4BGE - chains D and E of the 3 polymer chains in the assembly; structure by X-ray diffraction, 2.25 A resolution.

# Chain D (and E)
Molecule: Enoyl-[acyl-carrier-protein] reductase [NADH]
From: Mycobacterium tuberculosis (strain ATCC 25618 / H37Rv)
Notes: EC 1.3.1.9; chain E of this document is another copy of the same molecule, construct and numbering; everything in this record applies to it too
UniProt: P9WGR1 (INHA_MYCTU); residue numbers follow UniProt; this construct covers 1-269
Chain sequence (269 residues; each row starts with the number of its first residue):
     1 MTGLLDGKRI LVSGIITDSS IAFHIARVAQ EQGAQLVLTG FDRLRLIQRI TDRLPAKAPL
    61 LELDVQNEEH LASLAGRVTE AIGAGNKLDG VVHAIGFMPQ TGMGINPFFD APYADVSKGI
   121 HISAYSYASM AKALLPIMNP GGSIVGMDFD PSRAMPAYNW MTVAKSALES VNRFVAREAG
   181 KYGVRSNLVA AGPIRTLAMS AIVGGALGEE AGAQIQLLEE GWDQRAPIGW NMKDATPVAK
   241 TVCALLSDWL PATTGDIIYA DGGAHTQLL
Disordered / not traced: 1-2, 195-209 (chain E: 1-2, 197-212)
Construct notes: engineered mutation Ala94 (Ser in P9WGR1)
UniProt features mapped onto this chain:
  - binding site (NAD(+)): Ser20, Ile21, Asp64, Val65, Ile95, Gly96, Lys165, Ile194
  - binding site (substrate): Tyr158
  - site: Phe149 (May act as an intermediate that passes the hydride ion from NADH to the substrate), Tyr158 (Transition state stabilizer)
  - modified residue: Thr266 (Phosphothreonine)
Ligand contacts: Pyridomycin (PYW): Ile21, Ala94, Ile95, Gly96, Met103, Met147, Asp148, Phe149, Tyr158, Met161, Lys165, Ala191, Gly192, Pro193, Ile194, Ile215, Leu218

# Interface between chain D and chain E
Pairs across the interface (67):
  Leu4(D) - Leu4(E)  hydrophobic
  Leu4(D) - Trp249(E)  hydrophobic
  Val28(D) - Trp249(E)  hydrophobic
  Gln32(D) - Trp249(E)
  Arg173(D) - Thr266(E)
  Arg173(D) - Gln267(E)  hydrogen bond (backbone-side chain)
  Ala176(D) - Pro227(E)
  Arg177(D) - Gln267(E)  hydrogen bond
  Arg177(D) - Leu269(E)  hydrogen bond (side chain-backbone)
  Gly180(D) - Pro227(E)
  Gly180(D) - Ile228(E)
  Val184(D) - Ile228(E)
  Pro227(D) - Ala176(E)
  Pro227(D) - Gly180(E)
  Ile228(D) - Val184(E)
  Ile228(D) - Pro251(E)
  Ile228(D) - Thr254(E)
  Trp230(D) - Ala252(E)  hydrophobic
  Pro237(D) - Pro251(E)
  Lys240(D) - Asp248(E)
  Lys240(D) - Trp249(E)
  Thr241(D) - Trp249(E)
  Thr241(D) - Leu250(E)
  Ala244(D) - Trp249(E)
  Ala244(D) - Leu250(E)  hydrophobic
  Asp248(D) - Lys240(E)
  Trp249(D) - Leu4(E)  hydrophobic
  Trp249(D) - Val28(E)  hydrophobic
  Trp249(D) - Gln32(E)
  Trp249(D) - Lys240(E)
  Trp249(D) - Thr241(E)
  Trp249(D) - Ala244(E)
  Leu250(D) - Thr241(E)
  Leu250(D) - Ala244(E)  hydrophobic
  Pro251(D) - Ile228(E)
  Pro251(D) - Pro237(E)
  Ala252(D) - Trp230(E)  hydrophobic
  Ala252(D) - Tyr259(E)
  Ala252(D) - Ala260(E)
  Ala252(D) - Asp261(E)  hydrogen bond (backbone-backbone)
  Ala252(D) - Gly262(E)  hydrogen bond (backbone-backbone)
  Ala252(D) - Gly263(E)
  Thr253(D) - Tyr259(E)  hydrogen bond (side chain-backbone)
  Thr254(D) - Ile228(E)
  Thr254(D) - Gly262(E)  hydrogen bond (side chain-backbone)
  Thr254(D) - Gly263(E)
  Thr254(D) - Thr266(E)
  Gly255(D) - Thr266(E)
  Asp256(D) - Tyr259(E)
  Asp256(D) - His265(E)  salt bridge
  Ile258(D) - Ile258(E)  hydrophobic
  Tyr259(D) - Ala252(E)
  Tyr259(D) - Thr253(E)  hydrogen bond (backbone-side chain)
  Tyr259(D) - Asp256(E)
  Ala260(D) - Ala252(E)
  Asp261(D) - Ala252(E)  hydrogen bond (backbone-backbone)
  Gly262(D) - Ala252(E)  hydrogen bond (backbone-backbone)
  Gly262(D) - Thr254(E)
  Gly263(D) - Ala252(E)
  Gly263(D) - Thr254(E)
  His265(D) - Asp256(E)  salt bridge
  Thr266(D) - Arg173(E)
  Thr266(D) - Thr254(E)
  Thr266(D) - Gly255(E)
  Gln267(D) - Arg173(E)  hydrogen bond (side chain-backbone)
  Gln267(D) - Arg177(E)  hydrogen bond
  Leu269(D) - Arg177(E)  hydrogen bond (backbone-side chain)
Interface residues without a listed pair, chain D (38 interface residues in all): Lys181, Gly183, Arg185, Cys243
Interface residues without a listed pair, chain E (36 interface residues in all): Arg185, Cys243

# In short
The interface between chain D and chain E involves 38 residues on one side and 36 on the other; the contacts
include 13 hydrogen bonds and 2 salt bridges. Polar pairs include Asp256(D)-His265(E), Arg173(D)-Gln267(E) and
Arg177(D)-Gln267(E). Chain D binds Pyridomycin.
Both chains are Enoyl-[acyl-carrier-protein] reductase [NADH] (Mycobacterium tuberculosis (strain ATCC 25618 /
H37Rv)). Entry 4BGE (Crystal structure of InhA(S94A) mutant in complex with pyridomycin) was determined by
X-ray diffraction together with 4BGI and 4BII from the same study.
